9BC7 - chains A and D of the 4 polymer chains in the assembly; structure by electron microscopy, 3.30 A resolution.

[Chain A (and D)]
Molecule: Potassium/sodium hyperpolarization-activated cyclic nucleotide-gated channel 1
From: Homo sapiens
Notes: chain D of this document is another copy of the same molecule, construct and numbering; everything in this record applies to it too
Reference sequence: O60741 (HCN1_HUMAN); the construct lacks a stretch of the UniProt sequence, so the offset changes along the chain: 1-635 = UniProt 1-635; 636-660 = UniProt 866-890
Chain sequence (660 residues; numbered 1 to 660; the number before each row is that of its first residue):
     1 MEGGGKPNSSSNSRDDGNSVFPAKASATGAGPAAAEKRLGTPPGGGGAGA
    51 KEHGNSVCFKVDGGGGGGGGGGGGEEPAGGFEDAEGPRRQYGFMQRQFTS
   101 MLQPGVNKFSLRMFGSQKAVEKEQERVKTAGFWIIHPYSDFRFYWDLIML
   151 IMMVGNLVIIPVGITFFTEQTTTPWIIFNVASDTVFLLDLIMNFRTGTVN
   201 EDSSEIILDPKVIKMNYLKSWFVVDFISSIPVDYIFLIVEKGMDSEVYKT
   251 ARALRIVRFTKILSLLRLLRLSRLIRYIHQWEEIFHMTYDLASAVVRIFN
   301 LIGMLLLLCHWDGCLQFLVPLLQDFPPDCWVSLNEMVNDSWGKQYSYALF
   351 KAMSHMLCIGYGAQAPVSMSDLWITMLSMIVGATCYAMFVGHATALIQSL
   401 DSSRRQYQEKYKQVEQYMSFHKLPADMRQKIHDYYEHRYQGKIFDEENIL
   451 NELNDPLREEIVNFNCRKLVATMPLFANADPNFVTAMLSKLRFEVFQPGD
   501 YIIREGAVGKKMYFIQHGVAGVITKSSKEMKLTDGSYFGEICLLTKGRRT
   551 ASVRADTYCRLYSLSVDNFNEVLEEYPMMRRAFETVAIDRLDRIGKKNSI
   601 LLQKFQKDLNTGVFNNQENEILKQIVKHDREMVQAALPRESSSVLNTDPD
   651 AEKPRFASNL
Disordered / not traced: 1-93, 243-251, 609-660
Construct notes: engineered mutation Leu-305 (Met in O60741)
Small-molecule neighbours: adenosine-3',5'-cyclic-monophosphate (CMP): Ile-503, Val-522, Met-530, Leu-532, Phe-538, Gly-539, Glu-540, Ile-541, Cys-542, Arg-549, Thr-550, Ala-551, Val-553, Arg-590, Arg-593, Ile-594
UniProt features mapped onto this chain:
  - motif: Cys-358 to Gly-362 (Selectivity filter)
  - binding site (3',5'-cyclic AMP): Gly-539, Glu-540, Cys-542, Arg-549, Thr-550, Arg-590, Arg-593
  - glycosylation: Asn-338 (N-linked (GlcNAc...) asparagine)

[How chain A and chain D interact]
Pairs across the interface (83):
  Lys-108(A) with Glu-436(D), salt bridge
  Arg-112(A) with Gln-440(D)
  Ser-116(A) with His-517(D), hydrogen bond
  His-286(A) with Arg-404(D), hydrogen bond
  Met-287(A) with Gln-440(D)
  Ser-293(A) with Asp-401(D), hydrogen bond
  Arg-297(A) with Asp-401(D), salt bridge
  Cys-358(A) with Leu-357(D), hydrogen bond (side chain-backbone); Cys-358(D); Ile-359(D), hydrophobic
  Ile-359(A) with Ile-359(D)
  Gly-360(A) with Ile-359(D)
  Tyr-361(A) with Phe-350(D), hydrophobic; Ser-354(D), hydrogen bond; Ile-359(D), hydrophobic; Gly-360(D); Gly-362(D)
  Pro-366(A) with Phe-350(D)
  Met-369(A) with Lys-343(D); Ser-346(D)
  Trp-373(A) with Ser-346(D), hydrogen bond; Leu-349(D), hydrophobic
  Thr-375(A) with Phe-350(D)
  Met-376(A) with Leu-349(D), hydrophobic; Phe-350(D), hydrophobic; Met-353(D), hydrophobic
  Met-379(A) with Met-353(D); Ser-354(D); Leu-357(D)
  Ile-380(A) with Met-353(D), hydrophobic
  Ala-383(A) with Leu-357(D), hydrophobic; Tyr-386(D), hydrogen bond (backbone-side chain)
  Ala-387(A) with Tyr-386(D); Phe-389(D), hydrophobic; Val-390(D), hydrophobic
  Met-388(A) with Ile-397(D)
  Val-390(A) with Val-390(D), hydrophobic
  Gly-391(A) with Thr-394(D); Ile-397(D)
  His-392(A) with Ile-397(D)
  Gln-398(A) with Gln-398(D), hydrogen bond
  Ser-402(A) with Glu-409(D), hydrogen bond
  Arg-405(A) with Glu-409(D), salt bridge
  Gln-406(A) with Glu-409(D); Gln-413(D)
  Arg-438(A) with Phe-420(D)
  Gln-440(A) with Phe-420(D)
  Lys-442(A) with Gln-416(D); Ser-419(D), hydrogen bond
  Ile-443(A) with Gln-413(D); Gln-416(D)
  Phe-444(A) with Gln-413(D); Gln-416(D); Tyr-417(D); Phe-420(D), hydrophobic
  Glu-446(A) with Tyr-417(D); His-421(D), salt bridge
  Leu-450(A) with Tyr-417(D)
  Glu-452(A) with Lys-410(D), salt bridge; Tyr-434(D), hydrogen bond (backbone-side chain); Tyr-435(D), hydrogen bond; Tyr-439(D), hydrogen bond
  Leu-453(A) with Tyr-434(D), hydrophobic; Tyr-435(D), hydrophobic
  Asn-454(A) with Tyr-434(D); Val-495(D), hydrogen bond (side chain-backbone)
  Pro-456(A) with Phe-496(D); Asp-500(D); Tyr-501(D)
  Leu-457(A) with Tyr-434(D), hydrophobic; Gln-497(D)
  Glu-459(A) with Arg-504(D), salt bridge
  Glu-460(A) with Met-427(D)
  Ile-461(A) with Tyr-417(D); Ile-431(D), hydrophobic
  Phe-464(A) with His-421(D); Lys-422(D); Leu-423(D), hydrophobic; Pro-424(D), hydrophobic; Met-427(D), hydrophobic
  Asn-465(A) with His-421(D), hydrogen bond
  Asn-482(A) with Gly-506(D), hydrogen bond (side chain-backbone)
  Glu-575(A) with Arg-548(D), hydrogen bond (backbone-side chain)
Interface residues without a listed pair, chain A (61 interface residues in all): Ala-119, Asp-290, His-355, Ala-365, Leu-372, Thr-384, Tyr-386, Thr-394, Ala-395, Ser-403, Tyr-439, Asp-445, Ile-449, Tyr-576
Interface residues without a listed pair, chain D (56 interface residues in all): Gly-342, Tyr-347, Tyr-361, Ala-363, Ala-393, Gln-408, Val-414, Lys-430, Arg-438, Tyr-558

[In short]
Chain A and chain D form an interface of 61 and 56 residues respectively, with 17 hydrogen bonds and 6 salt
bridges. Polar contacts include Lys-108(A)/Glu-436(D), Arg-297(A)/Asp-401(D) and Arg-405(A)/Glu-409(D). Chain
A binds adenosine-3',5'-cyclic-monophosphate. From UniProt: 7 residues binding 3',5'-cyclic AMP on chain A.
Both chains are Potassium/sodium hyperpolarization-activated cyclic nucleotide-gated channel 1 (Homo sapiens).
Entry 9BC7 (HCN1 M305L holo) was determined by electron microscopy together with 8UC7, 8UC8 and 9BC6 from the
same study.
